8BER - chains B and C of the 3 polymer chains in the assembly; structure by electron microscopy, 4.00 A resolution.

# Chain B (and C)
Molecule: Core protein, Matrix protein 2, External core antigen
Source organism: Hepatitis B virus
Notes: chain C of this document is another copy of the same molecule, construct and numbering; everything in this record applies to it too
UniProtKB: chimeric construct of Q9E0P3, A4K144, P0C573: residues 2-76 from Q9E0P3 (Q9E0P3_HBV) positions 4-78 (UniProt number = residue number + 2); residues 100-122 from A4K144 positions 2-24 (UniProt number = residue number - 98); residues 125-147 from A4K144 positions 2-24 (UniProt number = residue number - 123); residues 150-172 from A4K144 positions 2-24 (UniProt number = residue number - 148); residues 175-197 from A4K144 positions 2-24 (UniProt number = residue number - 173); 1 more segments
Amino-acid sequence (290 residues; row label = number of the first residue in the row):
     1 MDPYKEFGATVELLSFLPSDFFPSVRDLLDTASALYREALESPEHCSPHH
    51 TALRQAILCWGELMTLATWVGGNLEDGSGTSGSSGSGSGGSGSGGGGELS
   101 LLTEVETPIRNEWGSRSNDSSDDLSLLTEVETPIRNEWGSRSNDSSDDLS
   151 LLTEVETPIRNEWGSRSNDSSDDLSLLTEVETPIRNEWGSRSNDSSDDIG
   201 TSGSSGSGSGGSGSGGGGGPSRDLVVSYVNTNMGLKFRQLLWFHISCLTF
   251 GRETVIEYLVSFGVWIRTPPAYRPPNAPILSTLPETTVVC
Unresolved in the structure: 75-220, 285-290
Differences from the reference sequence: initiating methionine (1); conflict Thr10 (Ser12 in Q9E0P3), Ser115 (Cys17 in A4K144), Ser117 (Cys19 in A4K144), Ser140 (Cys17 in A4K144), Ser142 (Cys19 in A4K144), Ser165 (Cys17 in A4K144), Ser167 (Cys19 in A4K144), Ser190 (Cys17 in A4K144), Ser192 (Cys19 in A4K144); linker (77-99, 123-124, 148-149, 173-174, 198-220); expression tag (290)
Curated features (UniProtKB/Swiss-Prot):
  - glycosylation (N-linked (GlcNAc...) asparagine): Asn118, Asn143, Asn168, Asn193

# Chain B / chain C interface
Contacting residue pairs - 18 pairs, chain B then chain C:
  Pro18(B) with Tyr272(C)
  Asp20(B) with Pro269(C); Tyr272(C), hydrogen bond
  Phe21(B) with Pro269(C); Tyr272(C), hydrophobic
  Pro23(B) with Arg267(C)
  Asp27(B) with Arg267(C)
  Asp30(B) with Phe16(C)
  Thr31(B) with Phe16(C); Arg267(C), hydrogen bond
  Ser33(B) with Glu12(C)
  Ala34(B) with Glu12(C); Phe16(C), hydrophobic
  Phe250(B) with Val264(C), hydrophobic
  Phe262(B) with Tyr272(C), hydrophobic
  Ile279(B) with Pro275(C)
  Leu280(B) with Tyr272(C); Pro274(C)
Also at the interface, not in a pair above, chain B (16 interface residues in all): Phe22, Leu35, Thr282
Also at the interface, not in a pair above, chain C (11 interface residues in all): Thr10, Leu13, Thr268

# Summary
16 residues of chain B face 11 of chain C across their interface; the contacts include 2 hydrogen bonds. Among
the polar pairs are Asp20(B)-Tyr272(C) and Thr31(B)-Arg267(C).
Chain B and chain C are both Core protein, Matrix protein 2, External core antigen (Hepatitis B virus); the
structure, Hepatitis B virus core antigen (HBc) with the insertion of four external domains of the influenza
..., was determined by electron microscopy (same publication as 8BDZ).
